PDB entry 6SEN | X-ray diffraction, 1.65 A resolution | chains A and L

# Chain A
Molecule: Transcriptional enhancer factor TEF-3
Source organism: Homo sapiens
UniProtKB: Q15561 (TEAD4_HUMAN); residue numbers follow UniProt; this construct covers 217-434
Sequence (220 residues; each row starts with the number of its first residue):
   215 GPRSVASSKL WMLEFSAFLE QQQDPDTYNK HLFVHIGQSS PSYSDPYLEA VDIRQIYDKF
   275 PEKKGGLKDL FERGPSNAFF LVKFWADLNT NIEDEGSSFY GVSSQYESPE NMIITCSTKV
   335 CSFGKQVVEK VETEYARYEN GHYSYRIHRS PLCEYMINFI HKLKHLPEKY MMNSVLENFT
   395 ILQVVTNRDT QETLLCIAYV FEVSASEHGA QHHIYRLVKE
Unresolved in the structure: 215-216, 254-260, 306-310, 434
Construct notes: expression tag (215-216)
Modified residues: K344 (N~6~-tetradecanoyl-L-lysine; MYK)
Curated features (UniProtKB/Swiss-Prot):
  - mutagenesis: D266 (D266A: Reduced transforming ability), K297 (K297A: Important loss of interaction with YAP1 and complete loss of transforming ability), W299 (W299A: Important loss of interaction with YAP1 and complete loss of transforming ability), F337 (F337A: Reduced interaction with YAP1), F373 (F373A: Reduced transforming ability), L380 (L380A: Reduced transforming ability), E391 (E391A: Reduced transforming ability), F393 (F393A: Reduced transforming ability), H427 (H427A: Reduced transforming ability), Y429 (Y429A/H: Loss of interaction with YAP1 and also activation by YAP1; Y429A: Important loss of interaction with YAP1 and complete loss of transforming ability)
From the paper describing this entry:
  - mutagenesis - D272A: decreased binding to FAM181A
  - mutagenesis - V389A (0.94 kcal/mol): decreased binding to FAM181B157-237
  - mutagenesis - D272A: decreased binding to FAM181B

# Chain L
Molecule: Protein FAM181A
UniProtKB: Q8N9Y4 (F181A_HUMAN); residues 190-205 here = UniProt positions 190-205
Sequence (18 residues; each row starts with the number of its first residue):
   189 XVPMRKRQLP ASFWEEPX
Construct notes: acetylation (189); amidation (206)
Modified residues: ACE (acetyl group) at position 189; NH2 (amino group) at position 206
From the paper describing this entry:
  - contacts within the chain: R193-W202 (cation-pi contact)

# Chain A / chain L interface
Residue-residue contacts (31; chain A residue first):
  E263(A) - P198(L)
  E263(A) - S200(L)  hydrogen bond
  A264(A) - P198(L)
  V265(A) - L197(L)  hydrophobic
  V265(A) - P198(L)
  Q269(A) - R195(L)  hydrogen bond (backbone-side chain)
  Q269(A) - Q196(L)  hydrogen bond (side chain-backbone)
  D272(A) - R195(L)  salt bridge
  K273(A) - M192(L)
  K297(A) - F201(L)  hydrogen bond (side chain-backbone)
  K297(A) - W202(L)
  W299(A) - S200(L)
  W299(A) - F201(L)
  W299(A) - E204(L)
  W299(A) - P205(L)
  E391(A) - P191(L)
  E391(A) - M192(L)  hydrogen bond (side chain-backbone)
  V414(A) - F201(L)  hydrophobic
  E416(A) - W202(L)
  S418(A) - E204(L)  hydrogen bond
  A419(A) - E204(L)  hydrogen bond (backbone-side chain)
  S420(A) - E204(L)  hydrogen bond (backbone-side chain)
  Q425(A) - E204(L)
  Q425(A) - P205(L)
  H426(A) - P205(L)
  H427(A) - S200(L)  hydrogen bond (side chain-backbone)
  H427(A) - E203(L)  hydrogen bond (side chain-backbone)
  H427(A) - P205(L)
  Y429(A) - P198(L)  hydrophobic
  Y429(A) - S200(L)  hydrogen bond
  Y429(A) - F201(L)  hydrogen bond (side chain-backbone)
Also at the interface, not in a pair above, chain A (21 interface residues in all): I270, L295, G423
Also at the interface, not in a pair above, chain L (13 interface residues in all): ACE_189
The authors on this interface:
  - specific contacts: R195(L)-D272(A), S200(L)-E263(A) (hydrogen bond), S200(L)-Y429(A) (hydrogen bond)
  - interface residues, chain L: M192(L), L197(L), P198(L), F201(L)

# In short
Chain A and chain L form an interface of 21 and 13 residues respectively, with 12 hydrogen bonds and 1 salt
bridge. Among the polar pairs are D272(A)-R195(L), E263(A)-S200(L) and Q269(A)-R195(L). The paper describes a
salt bridge between D272(A) and R195(L); hydrogen bonds between S200(L) and E263(A) and S200(L) and Y429(A).
The paper reports that D272A of chain A reduces binding to FAM181A; interface residues M192(L), L197(L) and
P198(L) among others.
Here chain A is Transcriptional enhancer factor TEF-3 (Homo sapiens) and chain L is Protein FAM181A. Entry
6SEN (TEAD4 bound to a FAM181A peptide) was determined by X-ray diffraction, deposited together with 6SEO.
